3OW2 - chains 0 and P of the 30 polymer chains in the assembly; structure by X-ray diffraction, 2.70 A resolution.

Chain 0:
Molecule: 23S ribosomal RNA
From: Haloarcula marismortui
Sequence (2902 nucleotides; each row starts with the number of its first residue; note: 3 numbers in that range are skipped by the numbering (no residue carries them; nothing is unmodelled there)):
    10 UAUGCCAGCU GGUGGAUUGC UCGGCUCAGG CGCUGAUGAA GGACGUGCCA AGCUGCGAUA
    70 AGCCAUGGGG AGCCGCACGG AGGCGAAGAA CCAUGGAUUU CCGAAUGAGA AUCUCU
   128 AACAAUUGCU UCGCGCAAUG AGGAACCCCG AGAACUGAAA CAUCUCAGUA UCGGGAGGAA
   188 CAGAAAACGC AAUGUGAUGU CGUUAGUAAC CGCGAGUGAA CGCGAUACAG CCCAAACCGA
   248 AGCCCUCACG GGCAAUGUGG UGUCAGGGCU ACCUCUCAUC AGCCGACCGU CUCGACGAAG
   308 UCUCUUGGAA CAGAGCGUGA UACAGGGUGA CAACCCCGUA CUCGAGACCA GUACGACGUG
   368 CGGUAGUGCC AGAGUAGCGG GGGUUGGAUA UCCCUCGCGA AUAACGCAGG CAUCGACUGC
   428 GAAGGCUAAA CACAACCUGA GACCGAUAGU GAACAAGUAG UGUGAACGAA CGCUGCAAAG
   488 UACCCUCAGA AGGGAGGCGA AAUAGAGCAU GAAAUCAGUU GGCGAUCGAG CGACAGGGCA
   548 UACAAGGUCC CUCGACGAAU GACCGACGCG CGAGCGUCCA GUAAGACUCA CGGGAAGCCG
   608 AUGUUCUGUC GUACGUUUUG AAAAACGAGC CAGGGAGUGU GUCUGCAUGG CAAGUCUAAC
   668 CGGAGUAUCC GGGGAGGCAC AGGGAAACCG ACAUGGCCGC AGGGCUU
   716 GCCCGAGGGC CGCCGUCUUC AAGGGCGGGG AGCCAUGUGG ACACGACCCG AAUCCGGACG
   776 AUCUACGCAU GGACAAGAUG AAGCGUGCCG AAAGGCACGU GGAAGUCUGU UAGAGUUGGU
   836 GUCCUACAAU ACCCUCUCGU GAUCUAUGUG UAGGGGUGAA AGGCCCAUCG AGUCCGGCAA
   896 CAGCUGGUUC CAAUCGAAAC AUGUCGAAGC AUGACCUCCG CCGAGGUAGU CUGUGAGGUA
   956 GAGCGACCGA UUGGUGUGUC CGCCUCCGAG AGGAGUCGGC ACACCUGUCA AACUCCAAAC
  1016 UUACAGACGC CGUUUGACGC GGGGAUUCCG GUGCGCGGGG UAAGCCUGUG UACCAGGAGG
  1076 GGAACAACCC AGAGAUAGGU UAAGGUCCCC AAGUGUGGAU UAAGUGUAAU CCUCUGAAGG
  1136 UGGUCUCGAG CCCUAGACAG CCGGGAGGUG AGCUUAGAAG CAGCUACCCU CUAAGAAAAG
  1196 CGUAACAGCU UACCGGCCGA GGUUUGAGGC GCCCAAAAUG AUCGGGACUC AAAUCCACCA
  1256 CCGAGACCUG UCCGUACCAC UCAUACUGGU AAUCGAGUAG AUUGGCGCUC UAAUUGGAUG
  1316 GAAGUAGGGG UGAAAACUCC UAUGGACCGA UUAGUGACGA AAAUCCUGGC CAUAGUAGCA
  1376 GCGAUAGUCG GGUGAGAACC CCGACGGCCU AAUGGAUAAG GGUUCCUCAG CACUGCUGAU
  1436 CAGCUGAGGG UUAGCCGGUC CUAAGUCAUA CCGCAACUCG ACUAUGACGA AAUGGGAAAC
  1496 GGGUUAAUAU UCCCGUGCCA CUAUGCAGUG AAAGUUGACG CCCUGGGGUC GAUCACGCUG
  1556 GGCAUUCGCC CAGUCGAACC GUCCAACUCC GUGGAAGCCG UAAUGGCAGG AAGCGGACGA
  1616 ACGGCGGCAU AGGGAAACGU GAUUCAACCU GGGGCCCAUG AAAAGACGAG CAUAGUGUCC
  1676 GUACCGAGAA CCGACACAGG UGUCCAUGGC GGCGAAAGCC AAGGCCUGUC GGGAGCAACC
  1736 AACGUUAGGG AAUUCGGCAA GUUAGUCCCG UACCUUCGGA AGAAGGGAUG CCUGCUCCGG
  1796 AACGGAGCAG GUCGCAGUGA CUCGGAAGCU CGGACUGUCU AGUAACAACA UAGGUGACCG
  1856 CAAAUCCGCA AGGACUCGUA CGGUCACUGA AUCCUGCCCA GUGCAGGUAU CUGAACACCU
  1916 CGUACAAGAG GACGAAGGAC CUGUCAACGG CGGGGGUAAC UAUGACCCUC UUAAGGUAGC
  1976 GUAGUACCUU GCCGCAUCAG UAGCGGCUUG CAUGAAUGGA UUAACCAGAG CUUCACUGUC
  2036 CCAACGUUGG GCCCGGUGAA CUGUACAUUC CAGUGCGGAG UCUGGAGACA CCCAGGGGGA
  2096 AGCAAAGACC CUAUGGAGCU UUACUGCAGG CUGUCGCUGA GACGUGGUCG CCGAUGUGCA
  2156 GCAUAGGUAG GAGACACUAC ACAGGUACCC GCGCUAGCGG GCCACCGAGU CAACAGUGAA
  2216 AUACUACCCG UCGGUGACUG CGACUCUCAC UCCGGGAGGA GGACACCGAU AGCCGGGCAG
  2276 UUUGACUGGG GCGGUACGCG CUCGAAAAGA UAUCGAGCGC GCCCUAUGGC UAUCUCAGCC
  2336 GGGACAGAGA CCCGGCGAAG AGUGCAAGAG CAAAAGAUAG CUUGACAGUG UUCUUCCCAA
  2396 CGAGGAACGC UGACGCGAAA GCGUGGUCUA GCGAACCAAU UAGCCUGCUU GAUGCGGGCA
  2456 AUUGAUGACA GAAAAGCUAC CCUAGGGAUA ACAGAGUCGU CACUCGCAAG AGCACAUAUC
  2516 GACCGAGUGG CUUGCUACCU CGAUGUCGGU UCCCUCCAUC CUGCCCGUGC AGAAGCGGGC
  2576 AAGGGUGAGG UUGUUCGCCU AUUAAAGGAG GUCGUGAGCU GGGUUUAGAC CGUCGUGAGA
  2636 CAGGUCGGCU GCUAUCUACU GGGUGUGUAA UGGUGUCUGA CAAGAACGAC CGUAUAGUAC
  2696 GAGAGGAACU ACGGUUGGUG GCCACUGGUG UACCGGUUGU UCGAGAGAGC ACGUGCCGGG
  2756 UAGCCACGCC ACACGGGGUA AGAGCUGAAC GCAUCUAAGC UCGAAACCCA CUUGGAAAAG
  2816 AGACACCGCC GAGGUCCCGC GUACAAGACG CGGUCGAUAG ACUCGGGGUG UGCGCGUCGA
  2876 GGUAACGAGA CGUUAAGCCC ACGAGCACUA ACAGACCAA
Not modelled in the structure: 971-998, 1560, 1952-1963, 2137-2236, 2339-2343, 2665-2666
Construct notes: conflict C560 (U3155 in 3377779), A2099 (G4693 in 3377779)
Bound ions: Mg2+ site 1 near G28 (its only coordinating residue here); Na+ site 1: C40, C443; Sr2+ site 1: C85, A86, C87; Na+ site 2: C141, G142; Sr2+ site 2: G147, A183; Mg2+ site 2: C162, U2276; Mg2+ site 3: A166, G219; Mg2+ site 4: A167, C168; Mg2+ site 5: G196, A227; Sr2+ site 3 near C235 (its only coordinating residue here); Mg2+ site 6: C240, G269; Na+ site 3: U308, U335, C342 (shared with 2 residues of chain S); 16 more Na+ sites not listed; 52 more Sr2+ sites not listed; 40 more Mg2+ sites not listed; 1 more K+ sites not listed
Small-molecule neighbours: EMK ((2R,3S,4R,5R,8R,10R,11R,12S,13S,14R)-2-ethyl-3,4,10-trihydroxy-3,5,6,8,10,12,14-heptamethyl-15-oxo-11-[(3,4,6-trideoxy-3-{[3-(1-{(1S,2R)-1-(fluoromethyl)-2-hydroxy-2-[4-(methylsulfonyl)phenyl]ethyl}-1H-1,2,3-triazol-4-yl)propyl](methyl)amino}-beta-D-xylo-hexopyranosyl)oxy]-1-oxa-6-azacyclopentadecan-13-yl 2,6-dideoxy-3-C-methyl-3-O-methyl-alpha-L-ribo-hexopyranoside): C839, A841, A2099, A2100, G2102, A2103, A2486, C2487, A2538, U2539, G2540, U2541, U2620, C2644, U2645, G2646

Chain P:
Protein: 50S ribosomal protein L21e
From: Haloarcula marismortui
UniProt: P12734 (RL21_HALMA); numbering as in UniProt (aligned over 1-95)
Sequence (95 residues; each row starts with the number of its first residue):
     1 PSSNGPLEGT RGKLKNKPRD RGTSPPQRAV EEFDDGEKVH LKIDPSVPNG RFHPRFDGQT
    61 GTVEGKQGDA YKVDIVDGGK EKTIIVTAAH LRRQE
Bound ions: Na+: Asp-20, Gly-22, Ser-24, Ser-46

How chain 0 and chain P interact:
Residue-residue contacts (109):
  G948(0) / Gln-94(P)  base contact
  G948(0) / Glu-95(P)  base contact
  U949(0) / His-40(P)  hydrogen bond to the base
  U949(0) / Gln-94(P)  hydrogen bond to the base
  U949(0) / Glu-95(P)  hydrogen bond to the sugar
  G950(0) / His-40(P)  sugar contact
  G950(0) / Gly-58(P)  hydrogen bond to the base
  A951(0) / Lys-42(P)  phosphate contact
  A951(0) / Gly-58(P)  sugar contact
  G952(0) / Lys-42(P)  phosphate contact
  G953(0) / Gly-12(P)  phosphate contact
  G953(0) / Lys-13(P)  phosphate contact
  G953(0) / Lys-17(P)  base contact
  A1007(0) / Arg-11(P)  phosphate contact
  C1008(0) / Arg-11(P)  salt bridge to the phosphate
  U1009(0) / Arg-11(P)  salt bridge to the phosphate
  U1009(0) / Lys-15(P)  salt bridge to the phosphate
  C1010(0) / Pro-18(P)  phosphate contact
  A1018(0) / Gly-58(P)  sugar contact
  A1018(0) / Gln-59(P)  hydrogen bond to the sugar
  A1018(0) / Thr-60(P)  hydrogen bond to the sugar
  C1019(0) / Lys-38(P)  hydrogen bond to the phosphate
  C1019(0) / Thr-60(P)  sugar contact
  C1019(0) / Gln-94(P)  hydrogen bond to the base
  A1020(0) / Lys-38(P)  salt bridge to the phosphate
  G2295(0) / Ser-3(P)  base contact
  G2295(0) / Asn-4(P)  hydrogen bond to the phosphate
  G2295(0) / Gly-5(P)  hydrogen bond to the phosphate
  C2296(0) / Ser-2(P)  hydrogen bond to the base
  C2296(0) / Ser-3(P)  hydrogen bond to the phosphate
  C2296(0) / Asn-4(P)  phosphate contact
  C2296(0) / Gly-5(P)  hydrogen bond to the phosphate
  C2296(0) / Pro-6(P)  phosphate contact
  C2296(0) / Leu-7(P)  hydrogen bond to the phosphate
  C2296(0) / Glu-8(P)  hydrogen bond to the phosphate
  U2297(0) / Ser-2(P)  hydrogen bond to the base
  U2297(0) / Leu-7(P)  phosphate contact
  U2297(0) / Glu-8(P)  phosphate contact
  U2297(0) / Gly-9(P)  hydrogen bond to the phosphate
  U2297(0) / Thr-10(P)  hydrogen bond to the phosphate
  U2297(0) / Arg-11(P)  hydrogen bond to the phosphate
  C2298(0) / Ser-2(P)  hydrogen bond to the base
  C2298(0) / Arg-11(P)  salt bridge to the phosphate
  G2299(0) / Pro-1(P)  base contact
  A2300(0) / Pro-1(P)  base contact
  A2303(0) / Asp-57(P)  sugar contact
  G2304(0) / Lys-13(P)  salt bridge to the phosphate
  G2304(0) / Arg-55(P)  hydrogen bond to the phosphate
  A2305(0) / Arg-55(P)  salt bridge to the phosphate
  U2306(0) / Pro-1(P)  phosphate contact
  A2307(0) / Pro-1(P)  phosphate contact
  A2353(0) / Arg-21(P)  sugar contact
  A2354(0) / Arg-21(P)  salt bridge to the phosphate
  G2363(0) / Leu-7(P)  base contact
  G2363(0) / Arg-11(P)  hydrogen bond to the phosphate
  A2364(0) / Arg-11(P)  salt bridge to the phosphate
  A2364(0) / Leu-14(P)  hydrogen bond to the sugar
  A2364(0) / Lys-15(P)  salt bridge to the phosphate
  G2365(0) / Leu-14(P)  sugar contact
  G2365(0) / Lys-15(P)  phosphate contact
  G2365(0) / Asn-16(P)  hydrogen bond to the phosphate
  G2365(0) / Pro-45(P)  sugar contact
  G2365(0) / Ser-46(P)  phosphate contact
  C2366(0) / Asn-16(P)  phosphate contact
  C2366(0) / Arg-21(P)  phosphate contact
  C2366(0) / Gly-22(P)  hydrogen bond to the phosphate
  C2366(0) / Thr-23(P)  phosphate contact
  C2366(0) / Ser-46(P)  hydrogen bond to the phosphate
  A2367(0) / Gly-22(P)  phosphate contact
  A2367(0) / Thr-23(P)  hydrogen bond to the phosphate
  A2370(0) / Ser-46(P)  hydrogen bond to the base
  A2370(0) / Pro-48(P)  base contact
  G2385(0) / Gln-67(P)  base contact
  U2386(0) / Gln-67(P)  hydrogen bond to the base
  U2387(0) / Thr-83(P)  hydrogen bond to the sugar
  C2388(0) / His-53(P)  sugar contact
  C2388(0) / Phe-56(P)  phosphate contact
  C2388(0) / Lys-82(P)  phosphate contact
  C2388(0) / Thr-83(P)  hydrogen bond to the phosphate
  U2389(0) / His-53(P)  sugar contact
  U2389(0) / Phe-56(P)  phosphate contact
  U2389(0) / Lys-82(P)  salt bridge to the phosphate
  U2390(0) / Arg-55(P)  salt bridge to the phosphate
  C2392(0) / Arg-55(P)  hydrogen bond to the sugar
  C2392(0) / Asp-77(P)  hydrogen bond to the sugar
  C2392(0) / Lys-82(P)  hydrogen bond to the phosphate
  C2393(0) / Asp-77(P)  sugar contact
  C2393(0) / Gly-78(P)  sugar contact
  C2393(0) / Gly-79(P)  hydrogen bond to the phosphate
  C2393(0) / Lys-80(P)  phosphate contact
  C2393(0) / Lys-82(P)  salt bridge to the phosphate
  A2394(0) / Gly-79(P)  phosphate contact
  A2394(0) / Lys-80(P)  hydrogen bond to the phosphate
  A2395(0) / Lys-80(P)  salt bridge to the phosphate
  A2402(0) / Gly-50(P)  hydrogen bond to the phosphate
  A2402(0) / Arg-51(P)  sugar contact
  C2403(0) / Asn-49(P)  phosphate contact
  C2403(0) / Gly-50(P)  hydrogen bond to the phosphate
  C2403(0) / Gln-67(P)  hydrogen bond to the base
  C2403(0) / Ala-70(P)  phosphate contact
  C2403(0) / Ile-85(P)  sugar contact
  G2404(0) / Gln-67(P)  phosphate contact
  G2404(0) / Gly-68(P)  phosphate contact
  G2404(0) / Asp-69(P)  hydrogen bond to the phosphate
  G2404(0) / Ala-70(P)  phosphate contact
  C2423(0) / Leu-7(P)  sugar contact
  U2424(0) / Gly-5(P)  sugar contact
  U2424(0) / Pro-6(P)  phosphate contact
  U2424(0) / Leu-7(P)  sugar contact
Also at the interface, not in a pair above, chain 0 (53 interface residues in all): G2310, A2311, C2391, G2418, U2422, A2425
Also at the interface, not in a pair above, chain P (53 interface residues in all): Val-76, Ile-84, Arg-93

Summary:
The chain 0/chain P interface involves 53 residues from each chain; the contacts include 40 hydrogen bonds and
14 salt bridges. Polar pairs include U949(0)/His-40(P), U949(0)/Gln-94(P) and G950(0)/Gly-58(P). Ligands of
chain 0: compound EMK. C40(0) and C443(0) coordinate Na+ site 1.
Here chain 0 is 23S ribosomal RNA and chain P is 50S ribosomal protein L21e, both from Haloarcula marismortui.
Entry 3OW2 (Crystal Structure of Enhanced Macrolide Bound to 50S Ribosomal Subunit) was determined by X-ray
diffraction.
